Entry 7PW8 (electron microscopy, 2.82 A resolution); this record covers chains B and C of the 3 polymer chains in the assembly.

# Chain B
Molecule: Protein SMG8
From: Homo sapiens
UniProt: Q8ND04 (SMG8_HUMAN); residues 1-991 here = UniProt positions 1-991
Amino-acid sequence (991 residues; each row starts with the number of its first residue):
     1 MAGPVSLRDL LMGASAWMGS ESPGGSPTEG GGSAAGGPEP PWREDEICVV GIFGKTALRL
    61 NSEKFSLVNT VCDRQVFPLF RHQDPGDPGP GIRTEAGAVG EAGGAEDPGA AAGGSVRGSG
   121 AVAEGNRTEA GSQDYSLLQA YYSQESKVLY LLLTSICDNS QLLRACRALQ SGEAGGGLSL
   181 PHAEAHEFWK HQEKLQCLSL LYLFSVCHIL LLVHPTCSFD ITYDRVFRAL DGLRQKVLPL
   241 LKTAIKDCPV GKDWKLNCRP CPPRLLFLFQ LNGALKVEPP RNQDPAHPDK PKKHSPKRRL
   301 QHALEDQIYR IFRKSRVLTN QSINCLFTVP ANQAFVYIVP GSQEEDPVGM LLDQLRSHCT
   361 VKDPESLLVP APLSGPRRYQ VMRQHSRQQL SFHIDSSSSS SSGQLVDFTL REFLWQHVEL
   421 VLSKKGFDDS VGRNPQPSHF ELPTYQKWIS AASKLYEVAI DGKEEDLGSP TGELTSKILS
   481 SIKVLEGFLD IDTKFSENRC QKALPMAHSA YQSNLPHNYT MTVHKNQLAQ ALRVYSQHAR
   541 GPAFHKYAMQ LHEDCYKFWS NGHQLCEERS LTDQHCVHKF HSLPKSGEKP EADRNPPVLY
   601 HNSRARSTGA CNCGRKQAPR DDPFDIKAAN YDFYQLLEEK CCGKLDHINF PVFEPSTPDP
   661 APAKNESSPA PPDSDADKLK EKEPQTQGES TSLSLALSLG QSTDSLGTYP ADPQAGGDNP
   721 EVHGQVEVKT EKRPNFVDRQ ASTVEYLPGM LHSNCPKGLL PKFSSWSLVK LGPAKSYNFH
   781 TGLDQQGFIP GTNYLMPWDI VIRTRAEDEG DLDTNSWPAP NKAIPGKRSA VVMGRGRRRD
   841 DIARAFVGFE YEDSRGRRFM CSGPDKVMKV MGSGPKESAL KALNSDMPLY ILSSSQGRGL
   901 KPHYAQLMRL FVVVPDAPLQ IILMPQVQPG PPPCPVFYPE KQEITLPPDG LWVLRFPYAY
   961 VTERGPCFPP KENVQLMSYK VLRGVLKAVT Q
Disordered / not traced: 1-3, 14-38, 82-132, 173-180, 276-294, 361-407, 459-475, 486-487, 512-522, 560-991
UniProt features mapped onto this chain:
  - modified residue: Ser115 (Phosphoserine), Ser469 (Phosphoserine), Ser668 (Phosphoserine), Ser742 (Phosphoserine), Ser895 (Phosphoserine), Arg898 (Omega-N-methylarginine)
  - natural variant: His208 (H208R: In ALKUS), Arg839 to Gln991 (deletion: In ALKUS)

# Chain C
Molecule: Protein SMG9
From: Homo sapiens
UniProt: Q9H0W8 (SMG9_HUMAN); residues 1-520 here = UniProt positions 1-520
Amino-acid sequence (520 residues; each row starts with the number of its first residue):
     1 MSESGHSQPG LYGIERRRRW KEPGSGGPQN LSGPGGRERD YIAPWERERR DASEETSTSV
    61 MQKTPIILSK PPAERSKQPP PPTAPAAPPA PAPLEKPIVL MKPREEGKGP VAVTGASTPE
   121 GTAPPPPAAP APPKGEKEGQ RPTQPVYQIQ NRGMGTAAPA AMDPVVGQAK LLPPERMKHS
   181 IKLVDDQMNW CDSAIEYLLD QTDVLVVGVL GLQGTGKSMV MSLLSANTPE EDQRTYVFRA
   241 QSAEMKERGG NQTSGIDFFI TQERIVFLDT QPILSPSILD HLINNDRKLP PEYNLPHTYV
   301 EMQSLQIAAF LFTVCHVVIV VQDWFTDLSL YRFLQTAEMV KPSTPSPSHE SSSSSGSDEG
   361 TEYYPHLVFL QNKARREDFC PRKLRQMHLM IDQLMAHSHL RYKGTLSMLQ CNVFPGLPPD
   421 FLDSEVNLFL VPFMDSEAES ENPPRAGPGS SPLFSLLPGY RGHPSFQSLV SKLRSQVMSM
   481 ARPQLSHTIL TEKNWFHYAA RIWDGVRKSS ALAEYSRLLA
Disordered / not traced: 1-169, 286-292, 344-360, 436-451, 520
Ion coordination: Mg2+: Ser218, Thr253 (together with ATP)
Ligand contacts: ATP (adenosine-5'-triphosphate): Leu212, Gln213, Gly214, Thr215, Gly216, Lys217, Ser218, Met219, Gln233, Arg239, Ala240, Gln241, Lys246, Asn251, Gln252, Thr253, Pro272, Asn372, Lys373, Val431, Pro432, Phe433, Met434, Phe466
UniProt features mapped onto this chain:
  - modified residue: Ser2 (N-acetylserine), Ser4 (Phosphoserine), Ser7 (Phosphoserine), Ser32 (Phosphoserine), Ser53 (Phosphoserine), Ser451 (Phosphoserine)
  - natural variant: Val184 (V184A: In NEDITPO; uncertain significance)

# Chain B / chain C interface
Contacting residue pairs (59; chain B residue first):
  Lys55(B) - Asp327(C)  salt bridge
  Lys55(B) - Ser329(C)
  Ala57(B) - Trp324(C)  hydrophobic
  Leu58(B) - Phe325(C)  hydrophobic
  Leu58(B) - Lys383(C)  hydrogen bond (backbone-side chain)
  Leu58(B) - Gln386(C)
  Arg59(B) - Arg375(C)
  Ile156(B) - Leu328(C)
  Cys157(B) - Leu328(C)  hydrophobic
  Asn159(B) - Phe325(C)  hydrogen bond (side chain-backbone)
  Asn159(B) - Thr326(C)
  Leu162(B) - Thr326(C)
  Leu163(B) - Gln386(C)
  Cys166(B) - Leu389(C)  hydrophobic
  Cys166(B) - Gln393(C)
  Leu169(B) - Gln393(C)
  Gln170(B) - Leu389(C)
  Gln170(B) - Gln393(C)
  Pro181(B) - His397(C)
  His182(B) - His397(C)  hydrogen bond
  Pro215(B) - Trp324(C)  hydrophobic
  Thr216(B) - Trp324(C)
  Ser218(B) - Gln213(C)  hydrogen bond
  Phe219(B) - Pro276(C)
  Ile221(B) - Leu274(C)
  Arg225(B) - Leu519(C)
  Asn272(B) - Asp323(C)
  Asn272(B) - Arg375(C)  hydrogen bond
  Asn272(B) - Phe433(C)
  Pro296(B) - Glu247(C)
  Arg299(B) - Glu247(C)  salt bridge
  Leu300(B) - Lys246(C)
  Leu300(B) - Glu247(C)
  Ala303(B) - Glu247(C)
  Ala303(B) - Arg248(C)
  Gln307(B) - Arg248(C)
  Gln307(B) - Gly249(C)  hydrogen bond (side chain-backbone)
  Gln307(B) - Pro276(C)
  Gln307(B) - Asp280(C)
  Arg310(B) - Asp280(C)  salt bridge
  Ile311(B) - His297(C)
  Lys314(B) - Ile283(C)
  Lys314(B) - Leu295(C)
  Ser315(B) - His297(C)
  Val348(B) - Arg376(C)
  Leu352(B) - Tyr460(C)  hydrophobic
  Arg356(B) - Leu457(C)  hydrogen bond (side chain-backbone)
  Arg356(B) - Gly459(C)
  Ile491(B) - Leu518(C)  hydrophobic
  Ile491(B) - Leu519(C)  hydrophobic
  Phe495(B) - Met339(C)  hydrophobic
  Phe495(B) - Val340(C)  hydrophobic
  Phe495(B) - Ala511(C)
  Phe495(B) - Glu514(C)
  Phe495(B) - Tyr515(C)
  Phe495(B) - Leu518(C)  hydrophobic
  Asn498(B) - Glu514(C)
  Arg540(B) - Met339(C)
  Gly541(B) - Met339(C)
Other interface residues (no listed pair), chain B (47 interface residues in all): Thr56, Arg167, Ala185, Trp189, Gly273, Leu275, Asp346, Cys359, Ser496
Other interface residues (no listed pair), chain C (46 interface residues in all): Gly214, Ser277, Leu279, Asn284, Pro296, Lys373, Met390, Leu394, Phe454, Pro458

# Summary
47 residues of chain B face 46 of chain C across their interface, with 7 hydrogen bonds and 3 salt bridges.
Polar pairs include Lys55(B)-Asp327(C), Arg299(B)-Glu247(C) and Arg310(B)-Asp280(C). Ligands of chain C: ATP.
The Mg2+ site is built by Ser218(C) and Thr253(C).
Here chain B is Protein SMG8 and chain C is Protein SMG9, both from Homo sapiens. Entry 7PW8 (Human SMG1-8-9
kinase complex bound to AMPPNP) was determined by electron microscopy (same publication as 7PW4, 7PW5, 7PW6,
7PW7 and 7PW9).
